7USQ - chains D and G of the 6 polymer chains in the assembly; structure by X-ray diffraction, 2.71 A resolution.

[Chain D]
Molecule: Caspase-3 subunit p12
Source organism: Homo sapiens
Reference sequence: P42574 (CASP3_HUMAN); residue numbers follow UniProt; this construct covers 176-277
Chain sequence (102 residues; each row starts with the number of its first residue):
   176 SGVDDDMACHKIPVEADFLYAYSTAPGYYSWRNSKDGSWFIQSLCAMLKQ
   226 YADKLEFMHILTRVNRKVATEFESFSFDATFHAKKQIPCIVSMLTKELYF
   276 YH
Unresolved in the structure: 176-183, 277
UniProt features mapped onto this chain:
  - modified residue: R207 (Microbial infection: ADP-riboxanated arginine)
  - mutagenesis: R207 (R207A: Abolished ADP-riboxanation by C.violaceum CopC)

[Chain G]
Molecule: Peptide Inhibitor AcDVPD-CHO
Source organism: Homo sapiens
Chain sequence (5 residues; row label = number of the first residue in the row; numbering starts at 0):
     0 XDVPD
Modified residues: ACE (acetyl group) at position 0

[How chain D and chain G interact]
Contacting residue pairs (19; chain D residue first):
  Y204(D) - P3(G)  hydrophobic
  S205(D) - P3(G)
  S205(D) - D4(G)  hydrogen bond (backbone-backbone)
  W206(D) - D1(G)
  W206(D) - V2(G)
  W206(D) - P3(G)
  R207(D) - ACE_0(G)
  R207(D) - D1(G)
  R207(D) - V2(G)  hydrogen bond (backbone-backbone)
  R207(D) - P3(G)
  R207(D) - D4(G)  salt bridge
  N208(D) - ACE_0(G)
  N208(D) - D1(G)  hydrogen bond
  S209(D) - ACE_0(G)  hydrogen bond (backbone-backbone)
  W214(D) - D1(G)  hydrogen bond
  E248(D) - D1(G)
  S249(D) - D1(G)
  F250(D) - D1(G)  hydrogen bond (backbone-side chain)
  F256(D) - P3(G)  hydrophobic

[In short]
11 residues of chain D face 5 of chain G across their interface; the contacts include 6 hydrogen bonds and 1
salt bridge. Polar pairs include R207(D)-D4(G), N208(D)-D1(G) and W214(D)-D1(G). UniProt lists one mutagenesis
site on chain D.
Chain D is Caspase-3 subunit p12 and chain G is Peptide Inhibitor AcDVPD-CHO, both from Homo sapiens; the
structure, Crystal Structure of Caspase-3 with Peptide Inhibitor AcDVPD-CHO, was determined by X-ray
diffraction, deposited together with 7RNA, 7RNG, 7USO and 7USP.
